Entry 7EUO (electron microscopy, 2.90 A resolution); this record covers chains R and A of the 6 polymer chains in the assembly.

# Chain R
Molecule: fMet-Leu-Phe receptor
From: Homo sapiens
Reference sequence: P21462 (FPR1_HUMAN); residue numbers follow UniProt; this construct covers 1-350
Chain sequence (378 residues; each row starts with the number of its first residue; numbers below 1 keep their minus sign (Asp-17 is residue -17)):
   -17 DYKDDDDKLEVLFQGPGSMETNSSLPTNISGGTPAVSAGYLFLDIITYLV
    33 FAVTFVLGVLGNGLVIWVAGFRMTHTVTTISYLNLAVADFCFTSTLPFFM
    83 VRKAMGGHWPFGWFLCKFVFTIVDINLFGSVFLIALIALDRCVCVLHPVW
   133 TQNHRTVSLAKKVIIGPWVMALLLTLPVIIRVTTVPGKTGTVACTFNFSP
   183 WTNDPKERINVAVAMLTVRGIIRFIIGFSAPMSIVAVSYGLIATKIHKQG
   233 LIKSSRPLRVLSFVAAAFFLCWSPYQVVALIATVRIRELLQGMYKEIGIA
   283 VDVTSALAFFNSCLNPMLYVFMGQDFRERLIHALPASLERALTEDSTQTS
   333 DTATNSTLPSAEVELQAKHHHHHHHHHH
Unresolved in the structure: -17 to 21, 317-360
Differences from the reference sequence: expression tag (-17 to 0, 351-360)
Curated features (UniProtKB/Swiss-Prot):
  - modified residue: Ser328 (Phosphoserine), Thr329 (Phosphothreonine), Thr331 (Phosphothreonine), Ser332 (Phosphoserine), Thr334 (Phosphothreonine), Thr336 (Phosphothreonine), Ser338 (Phosphoserine), Thr339 (Phosphothreonine)
  - glycosylation (N-linked (GlcNAc...) asparagine): Asn4, Asn10
Disulfide bonds: Cys98-Cys176
Reported in the primary citation:
  - binding site for Peptide Agonist fMLF: Phe81, Val105, Asp106, Leu109, Phe110, Val113, Arg201, Arg205, Trp254, Gln258, Ile268
  - mutagenesis - R201A, R205A: abolished signaling in response to fMLF
  - mutagenesis - D106A, D106N: abolished signaling in response to formyl peptide
  - mutagenesis - L109A, F178A, T265A: decreased signaling in response to WKYMVm
  - mutagenesis - R84A, R201A, R205A, W254A, Y257A, F291A: decreased signaling in response to AG-14
  - mutagenesis - R205A, W254A, T265A, F291A: decreased signaling in response to Cpd17b
  - mutagenesis - D106A, R201A/R205A: abolished signaling in response to fMIFL
  - mutagenesis - R201A, R205A: decreased signaling in response to fMIFL

# Chain A
Molecule: Guanine nucleotide-binding protein G(i) subunit alpha-1
From: Homo sapiens
Reference sequence: P63096 (GNAI1_HUMAN); residues 1-354 here = UniProt positions 1-354
Chain sequence (354 residues; each row starts with the number of its first residue):
     1 MGCTLSAEDKAAVERSKMIDRNLREDGEKAAREVKLLLLGAGESGKSTIV
    51 KQMKIIHEAGYSEEECKQYKAVVYSNTIQSIIAIIRAMGRLKIDFGDSAR
   101 ADDARQLFVLAGAAEEGFMTAELAGVIKRLWKDSGVQACFNRSREYQLND
   151 SAAYYLNDLDRIAQPNYIPTQQDVLRTRVKTTGIVETHFTFKDLHFKMFD
   201 VGGQRSERKKWIHCFEGVTAIIFCVALSDYDLVLAEDEEMNRMHESMKLF
   251 DSICNNKWFTDTSIILFLNKKDLFEEKIKKSPLTICYPEYAGSNTYEEAA
   301 AYIQCQFEDLNKRKDTKEIYTHFTCATDTKNVQFVFDAVTDVIIKNNLKD
   351 CGLF
Unresolved in the structure: 1-4, 56-178, 230-238
Curated features (UniProtKB/Swiss-Prot):
  - region: Lys35 to Thr48 (G1 motif), Asp173 to Thr181 (G2 motif), Phe196 to Arg205 (G3 motif), Ile265 to Asp272 (G4 motif), Thr324 to Thr329 (G5 motif)
  - binding site (GTP): Glu43 to Thr48, Ser151, Leu175 to Thr181, Asp200 to Gln204, Asn269 to Asp272, Ala326
  - binding site (Mg(2+)): Ser47, Thr181
  - modified residue: Arg178 (ADP-ribosylarginine), Gln204 (Deamidated glutamine), Cys351 (ADP-ribosylcysteine)
  - lipidation: Gly2 (N-myristoyl glycine), Cys3 (S-palmitoyl cysteine)
  - natural variant: Gly40 (G40C: In NEDHISB; G40R: In NEDHISB), Gly45 (G45D: In NEDHISB), Thr48 (T48I: In NEDHISB; T48K: In NEDHISB), Gln52 (Q52P: In NEDHISB), Ser75 (deletion: In NEDHISB; uncertain significance), Gln172 (deletion: In NEDHISB), Asp173 (D173V: In NEDHISB), Glu186 to Phe189 (deletion: In NEDHISB; uncertain significance), Cys224 (C224Y: In NEDHISB), Lys270 (K270N: In NEDHISB; K270R: In NEDHISB), Asp272 (D272G: In NEDHISB), Ala326 (A326P: In NEDHISB), 1 further natural variant entry in UniProt
  - mutagenesis: Gly42 (G42R: Abolishes switch to an activated conformation and dissociation from beta and gamma subunits upon GTP binding. Abolishes interaction with RGS family members), Glu116 (E116L: Enhances interaction (inactive GDP-bound) with RGS14), Gln147 (Q147L: Enhances interaction (inactive GDP-bound) with RGS14), Glu245 (E245L: Enhances interaction (inactive GDP-bound) with RGS14)

# Chain R / chain A interface
Pairs across the interface (23):
  Arg123(R) with Cys351(A), hydrogen bond (side chain-backbone)
  Cys126(R) with Asn347(A), hydrogen bond (backbone-side chain)
  Val127(R) with Ile344(A); Leu348(A), hydrophobic
  Pro130(R) with Thr340(A); Ile343(A), hydrophobic; Ile344(A), hydrophobic
  Thr133(R) with Asn347(A), hydrogen bond
  Gln134(R) with Arg32(A); Val34(A)
  Asn135(R) with Arg32(A); Asp193(A), hydrogen bond (side chain-backbone)
  Thr138(R) with Glu28(A)
  Ser140(R) with Glu28(A)
  Leu233(R) with Ile344(A), hydrophobic
  Lys235(R) with Glu318(A), salt bridge; Lys345(A); Phe354(A)
  Arg238(R) with Gly352(A), hydrogen bond (side chain-backbone); Phe354(A)
  Pro239(R) with Leu353(A)
  Val242(R) with Leu353(A), hydrophobic
  Leu243(R) with Leu353(A), hydrophobic
Interface residues without a listed pair, chain R (21 interface residues in all): Thr60, Tyr64, Val131, Lys143, Lys227, Ile228
Interface residues without a listed pair, chain A (23 interface residues in all): Arg24, Glu33, Lys192, Leu194, Asp315, Phe336, Asp341, Asp350

# Summary
The interface between chain R and chain A involves 21 residues on one side and 23 on the other, with 5
hydrogen bonds and 1 salt bridge. Among the polar pairs are Lys235(R)-Glu318(A), Arg123(R)-Cys351(A) and
Cys126(R)-Asn347(A). From the paper: a binding site for Peptide Agonist fMLF at Phe81(R), Val105(R) and
Asp106(R) among others; R84A, R201A and R205A of chain R, among others, reduce signaling in response to AG-14;
12 substitutions were tested in all.
Chain R is fMet-Leu-Phe receptor and chain A is Guanine nucleotide-binding protein G(i) subunit alpha-1, both
from Homo sapiens; the structure, The structure of formyl peptide receptor 1 in complex with Gi and peptide
agonist fMLF, was determined by electron microscopy, deposited together with 7VFX.
